PDB entry 3IT0 | X-ray diffraction, 1.69 A resolution | chains A and B

== Chain A (and B) ==
Protein: Acid phosphatase
Source organism: Francisella tularensis subsp. holarctica
Notes: EC 3.1.3.2; chain B of this document is another copy of the same molecule, construct and numbering; everything in this record applies to it too
UniProtKB: Q2A612 (Q2A612_FRATH); residues 2-336 here correspond to UniProt positions 17-351 (UniProt number = residue number + 15)
Sequence (342 residues; row label = number of the first residue in the row):
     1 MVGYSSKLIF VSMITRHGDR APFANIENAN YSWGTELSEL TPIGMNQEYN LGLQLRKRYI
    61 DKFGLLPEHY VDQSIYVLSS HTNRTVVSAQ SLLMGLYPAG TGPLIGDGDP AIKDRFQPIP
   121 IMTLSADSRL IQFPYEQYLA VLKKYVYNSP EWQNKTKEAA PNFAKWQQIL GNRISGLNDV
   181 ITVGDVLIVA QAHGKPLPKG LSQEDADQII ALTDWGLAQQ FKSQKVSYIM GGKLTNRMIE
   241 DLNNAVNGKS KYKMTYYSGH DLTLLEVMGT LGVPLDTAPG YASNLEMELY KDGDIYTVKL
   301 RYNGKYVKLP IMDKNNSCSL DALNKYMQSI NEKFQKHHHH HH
Unresolved in the structure: 1-5, 335-342
Construct notes: initiating methionine (1); expression tag (337-342)
Residues lining bound ligands: 2-(2-methoxyethoxy)ethanol (PG0): Y76, R237, D241, Y252, T255, Y257

== Chain A / chain B interface ==
Residue-residue contacts (78; chain A residue first):
  T35(A) - D72(B)  hydrogen bond
  E36(A) - Q73(B)
  E39(A) - Q73(B)  hydrogen bond
  P42(A) - P103(B)  hydrophobic
  P42(A) - L104(B)
  P42(A) - I105(B)
  P42(A) - A111(B)
  I43(A) - I105(B)
  M45(A) - P103(B)  hydrophobic
  M45(A) - P118(B)  hydrophobic
  N46(A) - I105(B)
  N46(A) - P110(B)
  N46(A) - A111(B)  hydrogen bond (side chain-backbone)
  Y49(A) - I112(B)  hydrophobic
  Y49(A) - K113(B)
  D72(A) - T35(B)  hydrogen bond
  Q73(A) - E36(B)
  Q73(A) - E39(B)  hydrogen bond
  H81(A) - M122(B)
  T82(A) - M122(B)
  N83(A) - P120(B)
  N83(A) - M122(B)
  V86(A) - I121(B)
  V86(A) - M122(B)  hydrophobic
  V87(A) - P118(B)  hydrophobic
  V87(A) - P120(B)
  Q90(A) - F116(B)
  Q90(A) - P118(B)
  Q90(A) - I119(B)  hydrogen bond (side chain-backbone)
  Q90(A) - P120(B)
  Q90(A) - I121(B)
  S91(A) - I112(B)
  S91(A) - P118(B)
  M94(A) - M94(B)  hydrophobic
  M94(A) - I112(B)  hydrophobic
  M94(A) - F116(B)  hydrophobic
  A99(A) - K113(B)  hydrogen bond (backbone-side chain)
  A99(A) - D114(B)
  A99(A) - F116(B)  hydrophobic
  P103(A) - P42(B)  hydrophobic
  P103(A) - M45(B)  hydrophobic
  L104(A) - P42(B)
  I105(A) - P42(B)
  I105(A) - I43(B)
  I105(A) - N46(B)
  P110(A) - N46(B)
  A111(A) - P42(B)
  A111(A) - N46(B)  hydrogen bond (backbone-side chain)
  A111(A) - Y49(B)
  I112(A) - Y49(B)  hydrophobic
  I112(A) - S91(B)
  I112(A) - M94(B)  hydrophobic
  K113(A) - Y49(B)
  D114(A) - A99(B)
  D114(A) - D114(B)
  F116(A) - Q90(B)
  F116(A) - M94(B)  hydrophobic
  F116(A) - A99(B)  hydrophobic
  F116(A) - F116(B)  hydrophobic
  P118(A) - M45(B)  hydrophobic
  P118(A) - V87(B)  hydrophobic
  P118(A) - Q90(B)
  P118(A) - S91(B)
  I119(A) - Q90(B)  hydrogen bond (backbone-side chain)
  P120(A) - N83(B)
  P120(A) - V87(B)
  P120(A) - Q90(B)
  I121(A) - V86(B)
  I121(A) - Q90(B)
  I121(A) - T123(B)
  M122(A) - H81(B)
  M122(A) - T82(B)
  M122(A) - N83(B)
  M122(A) - V86(B)  hydrophobic
  M122(A) - T123(B)
  T123(A) - I121(B)
  T123(A) - M122(B)
  T123(A) - T123(B)  hydrogen bond (backbone-side chain)
Interface residues without a listed pair, chain A (37 interface residues in all): L37, L40, Q117
Interface residues without a listed pair, chain B (37 interface residues in all): L37, L40, Q117

== In short ==
The chain A/chain B interface involves 37 residues from each chain; the contacts include 10 hydrogen bonds.
Polar contacts include T35(A)-D72(B), E39(A)-Q73(B) and N46(A)-A111(B). Bound to chain A:
2-(2-methoxyethoxy)ethanol.
Chain A and chain B are both Acid phosphatase (Francisella tularensis subsp. holarctica); the structure,
Crystal Structure Francisella tularensis histidine acid phosphatase complexed with phosphate, was determined
by X-ray diffraction, deposited together with 3IT1 and 3IT2.
